7XHL - chains A and D of the 4 polymer chains in the assembly; structure by X-ray diffraction, 3.25 A resolution.

== Chain A (and D) ==
Molecule: Glucose 6-Phosphate Dehydrogenase
Source organism: Zymomonas mobilis
Notes: chain D of this document is another copy of the same molecule, construct and numbering; everything in this record applies to it too
Amino-acid sequence (487 residues; each row starts with the number of its first residue):
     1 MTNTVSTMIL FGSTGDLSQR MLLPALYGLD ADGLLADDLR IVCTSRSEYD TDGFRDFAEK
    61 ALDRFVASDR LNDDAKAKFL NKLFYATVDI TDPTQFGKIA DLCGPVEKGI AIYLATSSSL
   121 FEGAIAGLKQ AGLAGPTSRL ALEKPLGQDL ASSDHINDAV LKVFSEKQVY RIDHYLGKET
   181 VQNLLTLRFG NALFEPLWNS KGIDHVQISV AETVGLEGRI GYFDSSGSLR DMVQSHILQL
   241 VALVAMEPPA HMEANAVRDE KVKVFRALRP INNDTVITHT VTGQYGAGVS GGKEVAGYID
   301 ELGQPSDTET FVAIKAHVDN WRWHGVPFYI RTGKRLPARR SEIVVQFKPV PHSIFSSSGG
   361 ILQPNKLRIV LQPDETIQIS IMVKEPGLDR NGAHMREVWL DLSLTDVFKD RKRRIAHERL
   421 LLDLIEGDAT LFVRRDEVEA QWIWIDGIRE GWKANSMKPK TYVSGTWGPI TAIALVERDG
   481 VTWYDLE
Unresolved in the structure: 1-5 (chain D: 1-2, 387-392)

== Interface between chain A and chain D ==
Residue-residue contacts - 16 pairs, chain A then chain D:
  Ser200(A) - Pro351(D)
  Lys201(A) - Leu197(D)
  Lys201(A) - Lys201(D)  hydrogen bond (side chain-backbone)
  Lys201(A) - Gly202(D)
  Asp319(A) - His352(D)  hydrogen bond (backbone-side chain)
  Asn320(A) - His352(D)
  Trp321(A) - Val350(D)  hydrophobic
  Trp321(A) - Pro351(D)
  Trp321(A) - His352(D)
  His324(A) - Pro351(D)
  His324(A) - His352(D)  hydrogen bond
  Val350(A) - Trp321(D)  hydrophobic
  Pro351(A) - Trp321(D)
  His352(A) - Asp319(D)
  His352(A) - Trp321(D)
  His352(A) - His324(D)  hydrogen bond
Also at the interface, not in a pair above, chain A (12 interface residues in all): Gly202, Lys348, Ile354
Also at the interface, not in a pair above, chain D (10 interface residues in all): Asn320

== Overview ==
12 residues of chain A and 10 residues of chain D are in contact; the contacts include 4 hydrogen bonds. Among
the polar pairs are Lys201(A)-Lys201(D), Asp319(A)-His352(D) and His324(A)-His352(D).
Both chains are Glucose 6-Phosphate Dehydrogenase (Zymomonas mobilis). Entry 7XHL (Complex structure of a
Glucose 6-Phosphate Dehydrogenase from Zymomonas mobilis) was determined by X-ray diffraction (same
publication as 7XHP).
